9IUG - chains H and J of the 21 polymer chains in the assembly; structure by electron microscopy, 2.20 A resolution.

[Chain H (and J)]
Name: FimA
Organism: Escherichia coli
Notes: chain J of this document is another copy of the same molecule, construct and numbering; everything in this record applies to it too
UniProt: M4YR16 (M4YR16_ECOLX); residues 1-161 here correspond to UniProt positions 24-184 (UniProt number = residue number + 23)
Amino-acid sequence (161 residues; row label = number of the first residue in the row):
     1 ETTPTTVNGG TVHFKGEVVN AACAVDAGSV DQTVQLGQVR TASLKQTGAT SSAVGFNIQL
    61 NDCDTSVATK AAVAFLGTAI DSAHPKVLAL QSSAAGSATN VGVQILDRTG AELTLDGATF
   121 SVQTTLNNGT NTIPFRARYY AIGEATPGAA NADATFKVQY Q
Not modelled in the structure: 1-2
Disulfide bonds: Cys23-Cys63
Differences from the reference sequence: conflict Arg136 (Gln159 in M4YR16)

[How chain H and chain J interact]
Pairs across the interface - 11 pairs, chain H then chain J:
  Ala24(H) with Ala95(J), hydrophobic
  Asp26(H) with Ser92(J); Ser93(J)
  Ala27(H) with Ser93(J), hydrogen bond (backbone-side chain)
  Gln38(H) with Asn8(J), hydrogen bond (side chain-backbone); Gly9(J)
  Asn61(H) with Ser93(J); Ala95(J), hydrogen bond (side chain-backbone); Gly96(J)
  Asp62(H) with Ala95(J); Gly96(J)

[In short]
The chain H/chain J interface involves 6 residues from each chain, with 3 hydrogen bonds. Among the polar
pairs are Ala27(H)-Ser93(J), Gln38(H)-Asn8(J) and Asn61(H)-Ala95(J).
Chain H and chain J are both FimA (Escherichia coli); the structure, Cryo-EM structure of the type I pilus
from enterotoxigenic Escherichia coli, was determined by electron microscopy (same publication as 9IUF).
